Entry 6PV4 (X-ray diffraction, 2.20 A resolution); this record covers chain A.

# Chain A
Protein: Glycoside Hydrolase
Organism: Clostridium perfringens ATCC 13124
Notes: EC 3.2.1.35
Reference sequence: A0A0H2YRL1 (A0A0H2YRL1_CLOP1); numbering as in UniProt (aligned over 31-660)
Sequence (653 residues; row label = number of the first residue in the row):
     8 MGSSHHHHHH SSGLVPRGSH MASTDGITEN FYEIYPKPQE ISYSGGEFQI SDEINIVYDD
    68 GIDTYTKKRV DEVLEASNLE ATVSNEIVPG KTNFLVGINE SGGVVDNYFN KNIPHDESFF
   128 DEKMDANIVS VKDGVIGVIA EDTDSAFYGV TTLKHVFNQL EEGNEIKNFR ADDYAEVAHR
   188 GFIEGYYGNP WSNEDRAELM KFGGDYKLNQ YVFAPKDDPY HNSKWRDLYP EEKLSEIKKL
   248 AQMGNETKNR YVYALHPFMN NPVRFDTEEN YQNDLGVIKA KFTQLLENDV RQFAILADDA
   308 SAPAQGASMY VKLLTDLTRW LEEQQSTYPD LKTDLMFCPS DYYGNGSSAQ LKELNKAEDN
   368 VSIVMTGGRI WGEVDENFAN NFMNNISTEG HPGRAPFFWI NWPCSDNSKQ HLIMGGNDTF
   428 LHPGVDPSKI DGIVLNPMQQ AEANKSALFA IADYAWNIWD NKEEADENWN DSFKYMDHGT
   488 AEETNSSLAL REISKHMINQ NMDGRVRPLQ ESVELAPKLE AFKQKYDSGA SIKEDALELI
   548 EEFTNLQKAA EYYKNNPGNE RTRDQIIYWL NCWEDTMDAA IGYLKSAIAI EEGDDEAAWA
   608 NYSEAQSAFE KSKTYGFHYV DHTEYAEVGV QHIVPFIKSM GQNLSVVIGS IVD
Disordered / not traced: 8-37, 528-542, 594-601, 650-660
Differences from the reference sequence: initiating methionine (8); expression tag (9-30)
Ion coordination: Ca2+ site 1: Glu54 (shared with 2 residues of chain B); Ca2+ site 2: Asn106, Asn117, Glu124; Ca2+ site 3: Phe127, Lys130, Glu148; Ca2+ site 4: Glu548 (shared with 1 residue of chain B)
Reported in the primary citation:
  - catalytic residues: Asp305, Asp306 (by similarity / conservation)
  - conformationally variable residues (loop rearrangement): Asp305, Asp306
  - specificity-determining residues: Asp510, Arg512 (proposed by the authors, not directly observed)

# Summary
Asn106, Asn117 and Glu124 coordinate Ca2+ site 2. Phe127, Lys130 and Glu148 form the Ca2+ site 3. From the
paper: catalytic residues Asp305 and Asp306; specificity determinants Asp510 and Arg512.
Chain A is Glycoside Hydrolase (Clostridium perfringens ATCC 13124); the structure, Structure of CpGH84A, was
determined by X-ray diffraction, deposited together with 6PV5 and 6PWI.
